6W0M - chains A and C of the 3 polymer chains in the assembly; structure by X-ray diffraction, 2.37 A resolution.

== Chain A ==
Name: N-glycosylase/DNA lyase
Source organism: Homo sapiens
Notes: EC 3.2.2.-, 4.2.99.18
UniProtKB: O15527 (OGG1_HUMAN); numbering as in UniProt (aligned over 12-325)
Chain sequence (317 residues; numbered 9 to 325; the number before each row is that of its first residue):
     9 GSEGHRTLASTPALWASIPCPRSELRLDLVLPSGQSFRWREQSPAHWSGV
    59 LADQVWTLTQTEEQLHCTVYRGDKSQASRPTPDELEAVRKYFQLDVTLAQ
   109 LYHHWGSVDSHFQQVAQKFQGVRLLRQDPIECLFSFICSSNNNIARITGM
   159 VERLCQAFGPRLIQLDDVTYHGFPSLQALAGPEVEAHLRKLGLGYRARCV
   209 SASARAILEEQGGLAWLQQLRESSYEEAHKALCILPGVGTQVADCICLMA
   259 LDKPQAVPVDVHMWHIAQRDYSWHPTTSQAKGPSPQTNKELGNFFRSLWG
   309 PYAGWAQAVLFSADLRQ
Disordered / not traced: 80-82
Construct notes: expression tag (9-11); engineered mutation Gln122 (Glu in O15527), Cys207 (Tyr in O15527), Gln249 (Lys in O15527)
Bound ions: Mg2+ site 1: Leu22, Ser86; Mg2+ site 2: Cys241, Leu243, Val246 (shared with 1 residue of chain B)
Residues lining bound ligands: 2-(2-ethoxyethoxy)ethanethiol (S5Y): Tyr203, Arg206, Cys207, Pro244, Gly245
Curated features (UniProtKB/Swiss-Prot):
  - binding site (DNA): Asn149, Arg154, Arg204, His270, Gln287
  - binding site (8-oxoguanine): Pro266, Asp268, Gln315, Phe319
  - natural variant: Gly12 (G12E: Found in a kidney cancer sample), Arg46 (R46Q: Found in a clear cell renal cell carcinoma sample), Ala85 (A85S: Found in a lung cancer sample), Arg131 (R131Q: Found in a lung cancer sample), Arg154 (R154H: Found in a gastric cancer sample), Ser232 (S232T: Found in a kidney cancer sample)
  - mutagenesis: Asp268 (D268E/Q: No effect on activity; D268N: Decreases activity about 65-fold)
From the paper describing this entry:
  - mutagenesis - K249Q: abolished catalytic activity (citing earlier work)
  - binding site for the 13-nt DNA strand: Gly42, Asn150, Gly245, Val250, Gln315, Phe319
  - binding site for the 15-nt DNA strand (chain C): Asn149, Arg154, Tyr203, Arg204
  - specificity-determining residues: Gly42 (citing earlier work)
  - specificity-determining residues: His270 (from molecular simulation)

== Chain C ==
Molecule: 15-nt DNA strand
Sequence (15 nucleotides; numbered 2 to 16; the number before each row is that of its first residue):
     2 GGTAGACCTGGACGC

== Interface between chain A and chain C ==
Residue-residue contacts (16):
  Asn149(A) - DC9(C)  hydrogen bond to the base
  Arg154(A) - DC9(C)  hydrogen bond to the base
  Arg154(A) - DT10(C)  hydrogen bond to the sugar
  Arg197(A) - DC9(C)  salt bridge to the phosphate
  Gly200(A) - DT10(C)  sugar contact
  Leu201(A) - DC9(C)  base contact
  Gly202(A) - DC9(C)  sugar contact
  Tyr203(A) - DC8(C)  phosphate contact
  Tyr203(A) - DC9(C)  phosphate contact
  Arg204(A) - DC9(C)  hydrogen bond to the base
  Ser286(A) - DG3(C)  phosphate contact
  Gln287(A) - DG3(C)  phosphate contact
  Ala288(A) - DG3(C)  phosphate contact
  Ser292(A) - DT4(C)  base contact
  Pro293(A) - DT4(C)  base contact
  Gln294(A) - DG2(C)  sugar contact
Interface residues without a listed pair, chain A (15 interface residues in all): Asn151
Interface residues without a listed pair, chain C (7 interface residues in all): DG11

== In short ==
Chain A and chain C form an interface of 15 and 7 residues respectively, with 4 hydrogen bonds and 1 salt
bridge. Polar contacts include Asn149(A)-DC9(C), Arg154(A)-DC9(C) and Arg204(A)-DC9(C). From the paper: a
binding site for the 13-nt DNA strand at Gly42(A), Asn150(A) and Gly245(A) among others; K249Q of chain A
abolishes catalytic activity.
Here chain A is N-glycosylase/DNA lyase (Homo sapiens) and chain C is a 15-nt DNA strand. Entry 6W0M (Human
8-oxoguanine glycosylase crosslinked with oxoG lesion containing DNA) was determined by X-ray diffraction
together with 6W0R and 6W13 from the same study.
